5YAS - chain A; structure by X-ray diffraction, 2.20 A resolution.

[Chain A]
Molecule: Protein (hydroxynitrile lyase)
Source organism: Hevea brasiliensis
Notes: EC 4.1.2.39
Reference sequence: P52704 (HNL_HEVBR); residue numbers follow UniProt; this construct covers 2-257
Chain sequence (257 residues; row label = number of the first residue in the row):
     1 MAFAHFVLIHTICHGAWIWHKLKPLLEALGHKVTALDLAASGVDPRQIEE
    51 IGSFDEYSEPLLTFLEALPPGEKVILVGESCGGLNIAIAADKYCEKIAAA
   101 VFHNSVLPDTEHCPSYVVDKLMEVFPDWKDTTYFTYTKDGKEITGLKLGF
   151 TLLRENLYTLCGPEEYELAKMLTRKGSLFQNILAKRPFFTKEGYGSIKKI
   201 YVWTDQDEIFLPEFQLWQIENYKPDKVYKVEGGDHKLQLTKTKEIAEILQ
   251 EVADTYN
Unresolved in the structure: 1
Small-molecule neighbours: 1,1,1,3,3,3-hexafluoropropanediol (FAC): Thr11, Ile12, His14, Ser80, Cys81, Trp128, Leu146, Leu148, Leu157, Leu178, Ile209, Phe210, His235

[In short]
Ligands of chain A: 1,1,1,3,3,3-hexafluoropropanediol.
Chain A is Protein (hydroxynitrile lyase) (Hevea brasiliensis); the structure, Hydroxynitrile lyase complexed
with hexafluoroacetone, was determined by X-ray diffraction, deposited together with 3YAS, 4YAS, 6YAS and
7YAS.
